Entry 9ERA (X-ray diffraction, 1.65 A resolution); this record covers chains S and L of the 4 polymer chains in the assembly.

== Chain S ==
Name: Hydrogenase-1 small chain
Organism: Escherichia coli
Notes: EC 1.12.99.6
UniProt: P69739 (MBHS_ECOLI); residues 1-271 here correspond to UniProt positions 46-316 (UniProt number = residue number + 45)
Chain sequence (279 residues; each row starts with the number of its first residue):
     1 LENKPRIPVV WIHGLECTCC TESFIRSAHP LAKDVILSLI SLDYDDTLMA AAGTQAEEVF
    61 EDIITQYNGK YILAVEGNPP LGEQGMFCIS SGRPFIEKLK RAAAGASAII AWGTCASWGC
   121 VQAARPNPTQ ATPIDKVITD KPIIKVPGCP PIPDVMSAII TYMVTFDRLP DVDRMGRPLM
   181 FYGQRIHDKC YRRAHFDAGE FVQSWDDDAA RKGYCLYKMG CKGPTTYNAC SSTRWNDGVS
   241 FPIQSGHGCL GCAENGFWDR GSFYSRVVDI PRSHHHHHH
Unresolved in the structure: 1-3, 267-279
Sequence notes: expression tag (272-279)
Bound ions: fe4-s3 cluster Fe: Cys17, Cys19, Cys20, Cys115, Cys120, Cys149; 4Fe-4S cluster Fe: His187, Cys190, Cys215, Cys221; 3Fe-4S cluster Fe: Cys230, Cys249, Cys252
Ligand contacts:
  - 3Fe-4S cluster (F3S): Ile186, Thr226, Asn228, Cys230, Trp235, Phe241, Pro242, Cys249, Leu250, Gly251, Cys252, Ala253
  - fe4-s3 cluster (SF3): Glu16, Cys17, Thr18, Cys19, Cys20, Glu76, Gly113, Thr114, Cys115, Cys120, Gly148, Cys149, Pro150
  - 4Fe-4S cluster (SF4): Ile186, His187, Cys190, Arg192, Arg193, Phe196, Cys215, Leu216, Tyr217, Cys221, Gly223, Pro224, Ile243
Curated features (UniProtKB/Swiss-Prot):
  - binding site ([4Fe-4S] cluster): Cys17, Cys20, Cys115, Cys149, His187, Cys190, Cys215, Cys221
  - binding site ([3Fe-4S] cluster): Cys230, Cys249, Cys252

== Chain L ==
Name: Hydrogenase-1 large chain
Organism: Escherichia coli
Notes: EC 1.12.99.6
UniProt: P0ACD8 (MBHL_ECOLI); residues 1-582 here = UniProt positions 1-582
Chain sequence (582 residues; row label = number of the first residue in the row):
     1 MSTQYETQGY TINNAGRRLV VDPITRIEGH MRCEVNINDQ NVITNAVSCG TMFRGLEIIL
    61 QGRDPRDAWA FVERICGVCT GVHALASVYA IEDAIGIKVP DNANIIRNIM LATLWCHDHL
   121 VHFYQLAGMD WIDVLDALKA DPRKTSELAQ SLSSWPKSSP GYFFDVQNRL KKFVEGGQLG
   181 IFRNGYWGHP QYKLPPEANL MGFAHYLEAL DFQREIVKIH AVFGGKNPHP NWIVGGMPCA
   241 INIDESGAVG AVNMERLNLV QSIITRTADF INNVMIPDAL AIGQFNKPWS EIGTGLSDKC
   301 VLSYGAFPDI ANDFGEKSLL MPGGAVINGD FNNVLPVDLV DPQQVQEFVD HAWYRYPNDQ
   361 VGRHPFDGIT DPWYNPGDVK GSDTNIQQLN EQERYSWIKA PRWRGNAMEV GPLARTLIAY
   421 HKGDAATVES VDRMMSALNL PLSGIQSTLG RILCRAHEAQ WAAGKLQYFF DKLMTNLKNG
   481 NLATASTEKW EPATWPTECR GVGFTEAPRG ALGHWAAIRD GKIDLYQCVV PTTWNASPRD
   541 PKGQIGAYEA ALMNTKMAIP EQPLEILRTL HSFDPCLACS TH
Unresolved in the structure: 1
Bound ions: Mg2+: Glu57, Cys528; Ni2+: Cys76, Cys79, Cys576, Cys579; carbonmonoxide-(dicyano) iron Fe: Cys79, Cys579
Ligand contacts: carbonmonoxide-(dicyano) iron (FCO): Cys79, Val82, His83, Ala507, Pro508, Arg509, Leu512, Val530, Pro531, Thr532, Cys576, Cys579
Curated features (UniProtKB/Swiss-Prot):
  - binding site (Ni(2+)): Cys76, Cys79, Cys576, Cys579

== Chain S / chain L interface ==
Pairs across the interface (206):
  Pro5(S) with Gln178(L)
  Arg6(S) with Phe173(L), hydrogen bond (side chain-backbone); Gln178(L), hydrogen bond (backbone-side chain)
  His13(S) with His30(L), hydrogen bond (backbone-side chain)
  Gly14(S) with His30(L), hydrogen bond (backbone-side chain)
  Leu15(S) with Met52(L), hydrophobic; Phe53(L)
  Glu16(S) with Gly29(L); His30(L), salt bridge; Met52(L); Arg54(L); Ala578(L)
  Cys17(S) with Glu28(L); Arg54(L); Arg74(L); Ile75(L); Cys76(L), hydrophobic; Gly77(L), hydrogen bond (backbone-backbone); Val78(L); His229(L), hydrogen bond
  Thr18(S) with Glu28(L), hydrogen bond; Gly29(L); Val78(L)
  Cys19(S) with Gly77(L); Pro228(L); His229(L)
  Glu22(S) with Gly77(L); Val78(L); His117(L); Pro228(L)
  Ser23(S) with Pro228(L)
  Ile25(S) with Gln213(L), hydrogen bond (backbone-side chain)
  Arg26(S) with His117(L), hydrogen bond; Gln213(L), hydrogen bond; Arg214(L); Val217(L); Asn227(L), hydrogen bond
  Ser27(S) with Arg214(L)
  Ala28(S) with Arg214(L)
  Leu31(S) with Asp211(L); Arg214(L)
  Lys33(S) with Leu207(L); Leu210(L); Asp211(L), salt bridge
  Asp34(S) with Arg169(L), salt bridge
  Ile36(S) with Phe173(L)
  Leu37(S) with Arg169(L); Phe173(L)
  Ser38(S) with Arg169(L), hydrogen bond
  Ser41(S) with Gln178(L)
  Leu42(S) with Gly180(L); Ile181(L), hydrogen bond (backbone-backbone)
  Asp43(S) with Gly180(L); Arg183(L), salt bridge
  Asp46(S) with Pro23(L); Thr25(L); Arg26(L), hydrogen bond (backbone-backbone)
  Thr47(S) with Arg26(L); Ile27(L); Leu126(L)
  Leu48(S) with Arg26(L); Met129(L); Ile181(L)
  Met49(S) with Thr25(L); Arg26(L), hydrogen bond (backbone-side chain); Ile181(L)
  Ala50(S) with Arg26(L), hydrogen bond (backbone-side chain); Ile181(L), hydrogen bond (backbone-backbone); Tyr186(L); Trp187(L), hydrophobic
  Ala51(S) with Thr25(L), hydrogen bond (backbone-side chain); Arg183(L); Asn184(L)
  Ala52(S) with Pro23(L); Thr25(L); Tyr186(L), hydrogen bond (backbone-side chain); Leu567(L), hydrophobic
  Gly53(S) with Val21(L); Asp22(L); Pro23(L), hydrogen bond (backbone-backbone)
  Gln55(S) with Asn184(L), hydrogen bond (backbone-side chain); Tyr186(L), hydrogen bond; Glu561(L), hydrogen bond (side chain-backbone); Pro563(L)
  Glu58(S) with Asn184(L), hydrogen bond
  Val59(S) with Arg183(L); Asn184(L)
  Ile63(S) with Arg183(L)
  Glu83(S) with Tyr374(L), hydrogen bond (side chain-backbone)
  Gln84(S) with Asp383(L); Thr384(L)
  Met86(S) with Tyr374(L); Asp383(L); Thr384(L); Ile386(L), hydrophobic; Trp397(L), hydrogen bond (backbone-side chain)
  Phe87(S) with Thr51(L); Met52(L); Phe53(L), hydrogen bond (backbone-backbone); Pro372(L), hydrophobic; Trp397(L), hydrophobic
  Cys88(S) with His30(L); Thr51(L)
  Ile89(S) with Thr51(L), hydrogen bond (backbone-backbone)
  Ser90(S) with Asp22(L)
  Ser91(S) with Asp22(L), hydrogen bond (backbone-side chain); Pro23(L)
  Gly92(S) with Asp22(L), hydrogen bond (backbone-side chain); Arg32(L); Thr384(L); Asn385(L); Ile386(L), hydrogen bond (backbone-backbone)
  Arg93(S) with Thr384(L); Asn385(L)
  Pro94(S) with Thr384(L)
  Val121(S) with Leu56(L), hydrophobic; Ile59(L); Phe71(L); Arg74(L)
  Gln122(S) with Arg54(L); Ile59(L)
  Ala124(S) with Ile59(L); Arg63(L)
  Arg125(S) with Ile59(L); Arg63(L), hydrogen bond (backbone-side chain)
  Pro126(S) with Ile58(L), hydrophobic; Ile59(L)
  Pro128(S) with Arg54(L); Gly55(L); Ile58(L), hydrophobic; Ile59(L)
  Thr129(S) with Phe53(L); Arg54(L)
  Cys149(S) with Arg74(L), hydrogen bond (backbone-side chain); Lys226(L), hydrogen bond (backbone-side chain); His229(L)
  Pro150(S) with Lys226(L); Pro228(L)
  Arg192(S) with Gly250(L), hydrogen bond (side chain-backbone)
  Trp205(S) with Ile233(L), hydrophobic; Ala485(L), hydrophobic; Thr487(L); Trp490(L)
  Asp206(S) with Ala240(L); Ala483(L); Thr484(L), hydrogen bond (side chain-backbone); Ala485(L)
  Ala210(S) with Ala240(L); Gly250(L)
  Arg211(S) with Ile241(L); Asn242(L), hydrogen bond (backbone-side chain); Gly247(L); Ala251(L); Leu482(L); Ala483(L)
  Lys212(S) with Ser246(L); Gly247(L); Gly250(L)
  Gly213(S) with Gly250(L), hydrogen bond (backbone-backbone)
  Trp235(S) with Lys226(L); Asn227(L)
  Asn236(S) with Val217(L); Lys218(L); Ala221(L); Lys226(L); Asn227(L), hydrogen bond (side chain-backbone)
  Asp237(S) with Lys218(L), salt bridge
  Val239(S) with Lys218(L); Ala221(L), hydrophobic; Val222(L), hydrophobic; Arg256(L), hydrogen bond (backbone-side chain); Leu259(L), hydrophobic
  Ser240(S) with Ala221(L), hydrogen bond (side chain-backbone); Gly225(L)
  Phe241(S) with Gly225(L), hydrogen bond (backbone-backbone)
  Pro242(S) with Gly225(L); Lys226(L); Asn231(L)
  Gln244(S) with Arg256(L)
  Ser245(S) with Ala221(L), hydrogen bond (side chain-backbone); Val222(L), hydrogen bond (side chain-backbone); Gly225(L), hydrogen bond (side chain-backbone); Pro238(L); Cys239(L), hydrogen bond (backbone-backbone)
  Gly246(S) with Pro238(L)
  His247(S) with Trp69(L); Asn231(L); Trp232(L); Ile233(L); Pro238(L)
  Leu250(S) with Asn231(L)
  Trp258(S) with Arg63(L), hydrogen bond (backbone-side chain); Ala70(L); Phe71(L), hydrophobic; Arg74(L)
  Asp259(S) with Arg63(L), salt bridge
  Ser262(S) with Asp67(L), hydrogen bond
  Phe263(S) with Asp67(L), hydrogen bond (backbone-side chain); Ala70(L), hydrophobic; Phe71(L), hydrophobic
  Tyr264(S) with Arg66(L); Asp67(L); Trp69(L), hydrogen bond; Trp232(L); Ile233(L); Trp490(L), hydrophobic
Other interface residues (no listed pair), chain S (88 interface residues in all): Tyr44, Thr54, Ala56, Glu57, Tyr67, Pro153, Tyr191, Ser204
Other interface residues (no listed pair), chain L (97 interface residues in all): Val20, Asp64, Val121, Gln125, Phe182, Gly185, Glu215, Phe223, Gly224, Trp353, Trp373

== Summary ==
88 residues of chain S and 97 residues of chain L are in contact, with 50 hydrogen bonds and 6 salt bridges.
Among the polar pairs are Glu16(S)-His30(L), Lys33(S)-Asp211(L) and Asp34(S)-Arg169(L). Chain S binds 4Fe-4S
cluster, 3Fe-4S cluster and fe4-s3 cluster.
Chain S is Hydrogenase-1 small chain and chain L is Hydrogenase-1 large chain, both from Escherichia coli; the
structure, Hydrogenase-1 Ni-Lii state, was determined by X-ray diffraction.
